Entry 5GAM (electron microscopy, 3.70 A resolution); this record covers chains U and b of the 12 polymer chains in the assembly.

[Chain U]
Molecule: U5 snRNA
Organism: Saccharomyces cerevisiae
Sequence (178 nucleotides; each row starts with the number of its first residue):
     1 AAGCAGCUUU ACAGAUCAAU GGCGGAGGGA GGUCAACAUC AAGAACUGUG GGCCUUUUAU
    61 UGCCUAUAGA ACUUAUAACG AACAUGGUUC UUGCCUUUUA CCAGAACCAU CCGGGUGUUG
   121 UCUCCAUAGA AACAGGUAAA GCUGUCCGUU ACUGUGGGCU UGCCAUAUUU UUUGGAAC
Disordered / not traced: 1-3, 54-61, 145-165, 174-178

[Chain b]
Name: Small nuclear ribonucleoprotein-associated protein B
Organism: Saccharomyces cerevisiae
UniProt: P40018 (RSMB_YEAST); residue numbers follow UniProt; this construct covers 1-196
Amino-acid sequence (196 residues; row label = number of the first residue in the row):
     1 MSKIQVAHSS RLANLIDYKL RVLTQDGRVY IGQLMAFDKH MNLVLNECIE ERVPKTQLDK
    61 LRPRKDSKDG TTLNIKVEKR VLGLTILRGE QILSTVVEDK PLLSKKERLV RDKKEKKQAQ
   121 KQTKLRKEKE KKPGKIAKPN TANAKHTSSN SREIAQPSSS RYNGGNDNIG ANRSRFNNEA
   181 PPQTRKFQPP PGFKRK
Disordered / not traced: 1-3, 56-74, 103-196
Swiss-Prot annotation at these positions:
  - motif: Lys-105 to Lys-132 (Nuclear localization signal)

[How chain U and chain b interact]
Contacting residue pairs (11):
  G6(U) / Ser-10(b)  sugar contact
  C7(U) / Ser-10(b)  hydrogen bond to the phosphate
  U170(U) / Arg-88(b)  hydrogen bond to the sugar
  U171(U) / His-40(b)  stacking on the base
  U171(U) / Asn-42(b)  hydrogen bond to the base
  U171(U) / Arg-88(b)  hydrogen bond to the sugar
  U171(U) / Gly-89(b)  base contact
  U171(U) / Glu-90(b)  base contact
  U172(U) / Lys-39(b)  base contact
  U172(U) / Met-41(b)  base contact
  U172(U) / Glu-90(b)  phosphate contact
Other interface residues (no listed pair), chain U (7 interface residues in all): A5, U143
Other interface residues (no listed pair), chain b (10 interface residues in all): Arg-11, Asp-38

[Summary]
The interface between chain U and chain b involves 7 residues on one side and 10 on the other, with 4 hydrogen
bonds and 1 aromatic stacking contact. Polar pairs include U171(U)/Asn-42(b), U170(U)/Arg-88(b) and
U171(U)/Arg-88(b).
Chain U is U5 snRNA and chain b is Small nuclear ribonucleoprotein-associated protein B, both from
Saccharomyces cerevisiae; the structure, Foot region of the yeast spliceosomal U4/U6.U5 tri-snRNP, was
determined by electron microscopy together with 5GAN, 5GAO and 5GAP from the same study.
